PDB entry 9F3F | electron microscopy, 2.40 A resolution | chains 2 and 3 of the 3 polymer chains in the assembly

# Chain 2
Name: Nuclear cap-binding protein subunit 2
Organism: Trypanosoma brucei brucei
Reference sequence: Q585L4 (Q585L4_TRYB2); residues 1-187 here = UniProt positions 1-187
Sequence (187 residues; numbered 1 to 187; the number before each row is that of its first residue):
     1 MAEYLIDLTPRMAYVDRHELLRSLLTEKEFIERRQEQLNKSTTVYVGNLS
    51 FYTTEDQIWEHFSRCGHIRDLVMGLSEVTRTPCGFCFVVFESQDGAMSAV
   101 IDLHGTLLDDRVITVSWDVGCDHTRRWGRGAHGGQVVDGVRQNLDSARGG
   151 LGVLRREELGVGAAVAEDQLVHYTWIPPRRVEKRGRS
Unresolved in the structure: 129-169, 180-187
Ligand contacts: 7N-methyl-8-hydroguanosine-5'-monophosphate (7MG): Met12, Tyr14, Asp16, Tyr45, Phe85, Phe87, Ser116, Trp117, Asp118, Arg125, Trp127, Gly128
What the authors report for this chain:
  - binding site for 7N-methyl-8-hydroguanosine-5'-monophosphate: Tyr14, Tyr45, Trp117, Asp118, Arg125

# Chain 3
Name: Nuclear cap binding complex subunit CBP30
Organism: Trypanosoma brucei brucei
Reference sequence: Q387Z0 (Q387Z0_TRYB2); numbering as in UniProt (aligned over 1-270)
Sequence (270 residues; row label = number of the first residue in the row):
     1 MRRGSGFVHLNTPAAISYSPGQQVSLSDLRQKRRREECVVLPPIMTVWRS
    51 AFSQYTKMWGLTKFAGDIEAEREGEGPILPPIREETVVKSTTHSFKGKST
   101 TVAAAVATPPGEKGIEIVSHHKLCGKQRFVYPDHDGVLSSGIVPKVVISK
   151 EEEEEMEANKKYYISPQEMTEEERNAFEELDAMWKSYARGRSEQGARHRA
   201 FAGTVTPGDAMTEVEEETGNNRGNARRRLESHTPRQHPQESAAEGNSVAH
   251 NTEEALDDALRLIDELLEFN
Unresolved in the structure: 1-32, 83-270

# How chain 2 and chain 3 interact
Residue-residue contacts (9):
  Tyr52(2) - Arg35(3)  hydrogen bond (backbone-side chain)
  Thr53(2) - Arg35(3)
  Gln57(2) - Arg35(3)  hydrogen bond
  Leu107(2) - Leu41(3)  hydrophobic
  Leu107(2) - Pro42(3)
  Asp109(2) - Arg35(3)  salt bridge
  Asp110(2) - Val39(3)
  Asp110(2) - Val40(3)
  Val112(2) - Pro42(3)  hydrophobic
Interface residues without a listed pair, chain 3 (6 interface residues in all): Arg33
From the paper, about this interface:
  - interface residues, chain 3: Arg33(3)

# Overview
7 residues of chain 2 and 6 residues of chain 3 are in contact, with 2 hydrogen bonds and 1 salt bridge. Among
the polar pairs are Asp109(2)-Arg35(3), Tyr52(2)-Arg35(3) and Gln57(2)-Arg35(3). Ligands of chain 2:
7N-methyl-8-hydroguanosine-5'-monophosphate. The paper reports a binding site for
7N-methyl-8-hydroguanosine-5'-monophosphate at Tyr14(2), Tyr45(2) and Trp117(2) among others; the interface
residue Arg33(3).
Chain 2 is Nuclear cap-binding protein subunit 2 and chain 3 is Nuclear cap binding complex subunit CBP30,
both from Trypanosoma brucei brucei; the structure, Trypanosoma brucei nuclear cap-binding complex (CBC) bound
to cap0, was determined by electron microscopy together with 9F67 from the same study.
